PDB entry 3KN2 | X-ray diffraction, 2.30 A resolution | chains C and D

== Chain C ==
Molecule: HCV NS3 Protease Domain
Source organism: Hepatitis C virus subtype 1a
UniProtKB: Q9ELS8 (Q9ELS8_9HEPC); residues 1-181 here correspond to UniProt positions 1027-1207 (UniProt number = residue number + 1026)
Amino-acid sequence (200 residues; each row starts with the number of its first residue; numbers below 1 keep their minus sign (Met-10 is residue -10)):
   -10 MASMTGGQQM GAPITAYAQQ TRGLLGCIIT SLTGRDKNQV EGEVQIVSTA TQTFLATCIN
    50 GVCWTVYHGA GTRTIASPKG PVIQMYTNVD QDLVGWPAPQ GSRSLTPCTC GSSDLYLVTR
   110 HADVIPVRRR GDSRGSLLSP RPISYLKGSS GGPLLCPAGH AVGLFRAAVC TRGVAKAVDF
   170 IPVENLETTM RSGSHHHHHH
Disordered / not traced: -10 to 28, 180-189
Differences from the reference sequence: expression tag (-10 to 0, 182-189); engineered mutation Arg119 (Gln1145 in Q9ELS8)
Bound ions: Zn2+: Cys97, Cys99, Cys145

== Chain D ==
Molecule: Peptide KK-NS4A-KK
UniProtKB: Q9QP61 (Q9QP61_9HEPC); residues 19-41 here correspond to UniProt positions 1676-1698 (UniProt number = residue number + 1657)
Amino-acid sequence (23 residues; numbered 19 to 41; the number before each row is that of its first residue):
    19 KKGSVVIVGR IVLSGKPAII PKK
Disordered / not traced: 19-20, 37-41
Differences from the reference sequence: engineered mutation Lys19 (Thr1676 in Q9QP61), Lys20 (Thr1677 in Q9QP61), Lys40 (Asp1697 in Q9QP61), Lys41 (Arg1698 in Q9QP61)

== Chain C / chain D interface ==
Contacting residue pairs (46; chain C residue first):
  Val29(C) with Arg28(D), hydrogen bond (backbone-side chain); Val30(D), hydrophobic; Lys34(D); Pro35(D); Ala36(D), hydrophobic
  Glu30(C) with Arg28(D); Val30(D)
  Gly31(C) with Ile29(D)
  Glu32(C) with Ile29(D), hydrogen bond (backbone-backbone); Val30(D); Leu31(D), hydrogen bond (side chain-backbone)
  Val33(C) with Arg28(D); Ile29(D), hydrogen bond (backbone-backbone)
  Gln34(C) with Gly27(D)
  Ile35(C) with Ile25(D); Val26(D), hydrogen bond (backbone-backbone); Gly27(D), hydrogen bond (backbone-backbone)
  Val36(C) with Val23(D), hydrophobic; Val24(D)
  Ser37(C) with Ser22(D); Val23(D); Val24(D), hydrogen bond (backbone-backbone); Val26(D)
  Thr38(C) with Val23(D)
  Arg62(C) with Gly21(D); Ser22(D); Val23(D)
  Thr63(C) with Gly21(D); Ser22(D), hydrogen bond (backbone-side chain); Val23(D), hydrogen bond (backbone-backbone)
  Ile64(C) with Ser22(D); Val23(D); Ile25(D), hydrophobic
  Ala65(C) with Ser22(D); Val23(D), hydrogen bond (backbone-backbone); Val24(D), hydrophobic
  Pro70(C) with Ser22(D)
  Trp85(C) with Val23(D), hydrophobic
  Pro88(C) with Ile25(D), hydrophobic
  Gly90(C) with Arg28(D), hydrogen bond (backbone-side chain)
  Leu94(C) with Leu31(D), hydrophobic
  Val107(C) with Leu31(D), hydrophobic
  Thr108(C) with Ile29(D)
  Arg109(C) with Ile29(D)
  Ala111(C) with Ile29(D)
  Leu144(C) with Leu31(D), hydrophobic
Also at the interface, not in a pair above, chain C (26 interface residues in all): Phe43, Ala59

== In short ==
26 residues of chain C face 14 of chain D across their interface; the contacts include 11 hydrogen bonds.
Polar pairs include Val29(C)-Arg28(D), Glu32(C)-Leu31(D) and Thr63(C)-Ser22(D). The Zn2+ site is built by
Cys97(C), Cys99(C) and Cys145(C).
Chain C is HCV NS3 Protease Domain (Hepatitis C virus subtype 1a) and chain D is Peptide KK-NS4A-KK; the
structure, HCV NS3 Protease Domain with ketoamide inhibitor, was determined by X-ray diffraction.
